Entry 8DVS (electron microscopy, 3.00 A resolution); this record covers chains A and B.

[Chain A]
Molecule: Antiviral innate immune response receptor RIG-I
From: Homo sapiens
Notes: EC 3.6.4.13
UniProt: O95786 (DDX58_HUMAN); residues 1-925 here = UniProt positions 1-925
Sequence (925 residues; numbered 1 to 925; the number before each row is that of its first residue):
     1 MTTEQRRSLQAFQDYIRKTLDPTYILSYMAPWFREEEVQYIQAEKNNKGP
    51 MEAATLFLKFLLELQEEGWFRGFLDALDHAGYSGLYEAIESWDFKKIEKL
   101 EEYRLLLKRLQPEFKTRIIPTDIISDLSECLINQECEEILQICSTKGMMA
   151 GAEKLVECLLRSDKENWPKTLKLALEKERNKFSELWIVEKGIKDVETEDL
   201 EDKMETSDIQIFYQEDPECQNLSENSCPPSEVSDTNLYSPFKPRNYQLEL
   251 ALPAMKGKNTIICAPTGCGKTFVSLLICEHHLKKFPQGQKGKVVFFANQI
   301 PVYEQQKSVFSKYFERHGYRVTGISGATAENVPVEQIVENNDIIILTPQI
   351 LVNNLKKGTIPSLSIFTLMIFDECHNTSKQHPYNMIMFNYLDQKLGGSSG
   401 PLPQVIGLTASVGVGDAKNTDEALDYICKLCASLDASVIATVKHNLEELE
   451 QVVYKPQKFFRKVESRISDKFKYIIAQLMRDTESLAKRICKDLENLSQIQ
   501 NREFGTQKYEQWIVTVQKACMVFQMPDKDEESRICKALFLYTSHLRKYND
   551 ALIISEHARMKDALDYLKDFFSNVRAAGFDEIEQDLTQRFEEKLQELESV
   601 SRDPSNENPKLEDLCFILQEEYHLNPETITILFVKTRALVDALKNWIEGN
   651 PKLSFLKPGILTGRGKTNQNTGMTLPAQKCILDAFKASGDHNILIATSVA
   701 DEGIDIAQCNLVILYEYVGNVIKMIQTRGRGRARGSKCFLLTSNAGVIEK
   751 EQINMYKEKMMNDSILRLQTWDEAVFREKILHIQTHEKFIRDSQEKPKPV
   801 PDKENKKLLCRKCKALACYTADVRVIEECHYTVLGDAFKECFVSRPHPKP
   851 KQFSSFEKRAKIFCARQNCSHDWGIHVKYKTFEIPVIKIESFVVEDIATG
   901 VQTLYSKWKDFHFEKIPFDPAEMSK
Unresolved in the structure: 1-240, 923-925
UniProt features mapped onto this chain:
  - motif: Asp372 to His375 (DECH box)
  - binding site (ATP): Ala264 to Thr271
  - binding site (Zn(2+)): Cys810, Cys813, Cys864, Cys869
  - modified residue: Ser8 (Microbial infection: Phosphoserine), Thr170 (Phosphothreonine), Asn495 (Microbial infection: Deamidated asparagine), Asn549 (Microbial infection: Deamidated asparagine), Thr770 (Phosphothreonine), Ser854 (Phosphoserine), Ser855 (Phosphoserine), Lys858 (N6-acetyllysine), Lys909 (N6-acetyllysine)
  - cross-link (Glycyl lysine isopeptide (Lys-Gly)): Lys48 (interchain with G-Cter in ubiquitin), Lys96 (interchain with G-Cter in ubiquitin), Lys154 (interchain with G-Cter in ubiquitin), Lys164 (interchain with G-Cter in ubiquitin), Lys172 (interchain with G-Cter in ubiquitin), Lys181 (interchain with G-Cter in ubiquitin), Lys193 (interchain with G-Cter in ubiquitin), Lys203 (interchain with G-Cter in ubiquitin), Lys812 (interchain with G-Cter in ubiquitin)
Bound ions: Mg2+ near Asp372 (its only coordinating residue here); Zn2+: Cys810, Cys864, Cys869
Ligand contacts: ADP (adenosine-5'-diphosphate): Phe241, Lys242, Arg244, Gln247, Pro265, Thr266, Gly267, Cys268, Gly269, Lys270, Thr271, Phe272, Gln305
What the authors report for this chain:
  - mutagenesis - C268F, E373A, E373Q: increased signaling in response to OHSLR30
  - mutagenesis - S411L: abolished signaling in response to p3dsRNA
  - mutagenesis - N668A: increased signaling in response to 5'-p and 5'-OH RNA duplexes
  - mutagenesis - Y454A, N668D, N668E: increased signaling in response to endogenous host RNA
  - mutagenesis - Y454A, N668D, N668E: increased signaling in response to p1dsRNA
  - mutagenesis - Y454A, N668D, N668E: increased signaling in response to OHdsRNA
  - mutagenesis - N668D, N668E: increased signaling in response to p1dsRNA and OHdsRNA

[Chain B]
Molecule: Ohslr30
Sequence (64 nucleotides; numbered 1 to 64; the number before each row is that of its first residue):
     1 GGAUCGAUCGAUCGAUCGGCAUCGAUCGGCUUCGGCCGAUCGAUGCCGAU
    51 CGAUCGAUCGAUCC
Unresolved in the structure: 14-51

[How chain A and chain B interact]
Residue-residue contacts (74):
  Asn298(A) with U62(B), hydrogen bond to the sugar; C63(B), sugar contact
  Gln299(A) with U62(B), phosphate contact; C63(B), phosphate contact
  Ile300(A) with C63(B), hydrogen bond to the phosphate; C64(B), phosphate contact
  Pro301(A) with C63(B), phosphate contact
  Ser325(A) with C64(B), hydrogen bond to the phosphate
  Gly326(A) with C64(B), hydrogen bond to the phosphate
  Gln349(A) with C63(B), sugar contact; C64(B), sugar contact
  Ile350(A) with C64(B), phosphate contact
  Asn353(A) with C64(B), sugar contact
  Lys379(A) with C5(B), phosphate contact; G6(B), salt bridge to the phosphate
  Gln380(A) with U4(B), hydrogen bond to the phosphate; C5(B), hydrogen bond to the phosphate
  His381(A) with U4(B), sugar contact
  Lys418(A) with G52(B), salt bridge to the phosphate
  Gln498(A) with A11(B), hydrogen bond to the sugar
  Gln507(A) with U8(B), hydrogen bond to the base; C9(B), sugar contact; A57(B), base contact
  Lys508(A) with C9(B), sugar contact; G10(B), salt bridge to the phosphate
  Glu510(A) with U58(B), hydrogen bond to the sugar
  Gln511(A) with C9(B), base contact; G56(B), hydrogen bond to the base; A57(B), hydrogen bond to the sugar
  Val514(A) with A57(B), phosphate contact
  Lys518(A) with A57(B), sugar contact
  Arg546(A) with U58(B), hydrogen bond to the phosphate; C59(B), salt bridge to the phosphate
  Lys635(A) with C59(B), hydrogen bond to the sugar; G60(B), sugar contact
  Arg637(A) with G60(B), salt bridge to the phosphate; A61(B), salt bridge to the phosphate
  Thr662(A) with A61(B), phosphate contact
  Gly663(A) with A61(B), phosphate contact
  Arg664(A) with U62(B), salt bridge to the phosphate; C63(B), salt bridge to the phosphate
  Gly665(A) with A61(B), phosphate contact; U62(B), phosphate contact
  Thr667(A) with G1(B), base contact; G2(B), base contact; C63(B), base contact; C64(B), base contact
  Asn668(A) with G1(B), hydrogen bond to the base
  Thr697(A) with G60(B), phosphate contact; A61(B), phosphate contact
  Ser698(A) with G60(B), hydrogen bond to the sugar; A61(B), hydrogen bond to the sugar
  Val699(A) with A61(B), phosphate contact; U62(B), phosphate contact
  Val718(A) with A7(B), sugar contact
  Gly719(A) with A7(B), sugar contact
  Asn720(A) with G6(B), sugar contact; A7(B), phosphate contact
  Lys750(A) with U8(B), salt bridge to the phosphate
  Cys829(A) with G2(B), sugar contact
  His830(A) with G1(B), sugar contact
  Lys851(A) with C64(B), base contact
  Phe853(A) with G1(B), stacking on the base; C64(B), phosphate contact
  Lys858(A) with G1(B), hydrogen bond to the base
  Val886(A) with G1(B), sugar contact
  Lys888(A) with G1(B), phosphate contact; G2(B), phosphate contact
  Ser906(A) with A57(B), phosphate contact
  Lys907(A) with A3(B), phosphate contact; U4(B), salt bridge to the phosphate
  Trp908(A) with G2(B), phosphate contact
  Lys909(A) with A3(B), salt bridge to the phosphate
  Asp910(A) with G56(B), phosphate contact
Interface residues without a listed pair, chain A (60 interface residues in all): Thr347, Ser378, Pro382, Asp416, Ile499, Thr636, Gln678, Lys723, Ser854, Gly874, Ile875, Ile887
Interface residues without a listed pair, chain B (22 interface residues in all): A53

[In short]
Chain A and chain B form an interface of 60 and 22 residues respectively, with 17 hydrogen bonds, 11 salt
bridges and 1 aromatic stacking contact. Polar contacts include Gln507(A)-U8(B), Gln511(A)-G56(B) and
Asn668(A)-G1(B). The paper reports that C268F, E373A and E373Q of chain A increase signaling in response to
OHSLR30; Y454A, N668D and N668E of chain A increase signaling in response to endogenous host RNA; 8
substitutions were tested in all.
Here chain A is Antiviral innate immune response receptor RIG-I (Homo sapiens) and chain B is Ohslr30. Entry
8DVS (Cryo-EM structure of RIG-I bound to the end of OHSLR30 (+ATP)) was determined by electron microscopy
together with 7TNX, 7TNY, 7TNZ, 7TO0, 7TO1, 7TO2, 8DVR and 8DVU from the same study.
